7P15 - chains B and F of the 3 polymer chains in the assembly; structure by electron microscopy, 3.58 A resolution.

# Chain B
Name: Reverse transcriptase/ribonuclease H
Organism: Human immunodeficiency virus type 1 BH10
Notes: EC 2.7.7.49, 2.7.7.7, 3.1.26.13, 3.1.13.2; fragment: P51 subunit
UniProt: P03366 (POL_HV1B1); residues 1-428 here correspond to UniProt positions 600-1027 (UniProt number = residue number + 599)
Chain sequence (428 residues; row label = number of the first residue in the row):
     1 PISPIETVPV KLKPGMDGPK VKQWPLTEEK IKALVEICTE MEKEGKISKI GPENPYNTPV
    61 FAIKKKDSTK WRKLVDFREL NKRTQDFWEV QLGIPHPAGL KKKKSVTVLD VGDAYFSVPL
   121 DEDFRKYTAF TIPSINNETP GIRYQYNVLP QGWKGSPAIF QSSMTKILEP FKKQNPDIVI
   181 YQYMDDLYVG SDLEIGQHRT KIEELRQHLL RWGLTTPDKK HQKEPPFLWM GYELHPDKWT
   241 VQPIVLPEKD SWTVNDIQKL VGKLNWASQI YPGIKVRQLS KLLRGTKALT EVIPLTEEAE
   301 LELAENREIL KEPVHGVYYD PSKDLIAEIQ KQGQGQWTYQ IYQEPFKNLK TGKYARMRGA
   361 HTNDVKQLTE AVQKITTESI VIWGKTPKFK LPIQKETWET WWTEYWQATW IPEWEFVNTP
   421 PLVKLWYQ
Not modelled in the structure: 1-3, 217-225
Sequence notes: conflict Ser280 (Cys879 in P03366)

# Chain F
Molecule: 37-nt DNA strand
Sequence (37 nucleotides; each row starts with the number of its first residue; numbers below 1 keep their minus sign (DT-4 is residue -4)):
    -4 TAATATCCCC CCTTCGGTGC TTTGCACCGA AGGGGGG
Not modelled in the structure: -4 to -2
Modified residues: OMC (o2'-methylycytidine-5'-monophosphate) at position 2; OMC (o2'-methylycytidine-5'-monophosphate) at position 4

# How chain B and chain F interact
Contacting residue pairs (4):
  Lys395(B) - DG24(F)  salt bridge to the phosphate
  Asn418(B) - DC22(F)  hydrogen bond to the phosphate
  Asn418(B) - DC23(F)  hydrogen bond to the phosphate
  Thr419(B) - DT16(F)  sugar contact
Interface residues without a listed pair, chain B (4 interface residues in all): Lys390
Interface residues without a listed pair, chain F (5 interface residues in all): DC15

# Overview
Chain B and chain F form an interface of 4 and 5 residues respectively; the contacts include 2 hydrogen bonds
and 1 salt bridge. Polar contacts include Asn418(B)-DC22(F), Asn418(B)-DC23(F) and Lys395(B)-DG24(F).
Chain B is Reverse transcriptase/ribonuclease H (Human immunodeficiency virus type 1 BH10) and chain F is a
37-nt DNA strand; the structure, Cryo-EM structure of HIV-1 reverse transcriptase with a DNA aptamer in
complex with fragment F04 at ..., was determined by electron microscopy, deposited together with 7OXQ, 7OZ2,
7OZ5 and 7OZW.
